Entry 6E7R (X-ray diffraction, 2.10 A resolution); this record covers chains A and B.

== Chain A ==
Name: Glutamate receptor ionotropic, NMDA 1
Organism: Xenopus laevis
Notes: fragment: Extracellular residues 23-407
Reference sequence: A0A1L8F5J9 (NMDZ1_XENLA), isoform A0A1L8F5J9-8; numbering as in UniProt (aligned over 23-407)
Amino-acid sequence (385 residues; row label = number of the first residue in the row):
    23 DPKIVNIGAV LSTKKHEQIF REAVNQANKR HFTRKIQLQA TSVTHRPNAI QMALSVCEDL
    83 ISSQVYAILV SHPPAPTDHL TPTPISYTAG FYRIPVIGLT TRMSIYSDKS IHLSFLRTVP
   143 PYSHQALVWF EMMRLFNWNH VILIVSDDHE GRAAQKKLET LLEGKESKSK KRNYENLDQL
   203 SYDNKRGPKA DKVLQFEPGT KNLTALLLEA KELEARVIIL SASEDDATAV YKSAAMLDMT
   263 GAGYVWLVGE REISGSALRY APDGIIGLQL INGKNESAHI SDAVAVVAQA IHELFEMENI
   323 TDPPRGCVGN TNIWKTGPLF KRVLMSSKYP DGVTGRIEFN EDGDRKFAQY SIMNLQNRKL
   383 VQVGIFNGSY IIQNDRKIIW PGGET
Disordered / not traced: 98-100, 187-208, 406-407
Differences from the reference sequence: engineered mutation Q61 (Asn in A0A1L8F5J9), Q371 (Asn in A0A1L8F5J9)
Disulfide bonds: C79-C329
Glycans and other covalent adducts: N-acetylglucosamine (NAG) linked to N297, N321, N389
Metal / ion sites: Na+: F137, D364
Residues lining bound ligands: HYS (N-{4-[(2S)-3-{[2-(3,4-dichlorophenyl)ethyl]amino}-2-hydroxypropoxy]phenyl}methanesulfonamide): Y109, T110, F113, R115, K131, S132, I133, L135

== Chain B ==
Name: Glutamate receptor ionotropic, NMDA 2B
Organism: Rattus norvegicus
Notes: fragment: Extracellular residues 32-394
Reference sequence: Q00960 (NMDE2_RAT); residues 32-394 here = UniProt positions 32-394
Amino-acid sequence (363 residues; each row starts with the number of its first residue):
    32 PPSIGIAVIL VGTSDEVAIK DAHEKDDFHH LSVVPRVELV AMNETDPKSI ITRICDLMSD
    92 RKIQGVVFAD DTDQEAIAQI LDFISAQTLT PILGIHGGSS MIMADKDESS MFFQFGPSIE
   152 QQASVMLNIM EEYDWYIFSI VTTYFPGYQD FVNKIRSTIE NSFVGWELEE VLLLDMSLDD
   212 GDSKIQNQLK KLQSPIILLY CTKEEATYIF EVANSVGLTG YGYTWIVPSL VAGDTDTVPS
   272 EFPTGLISVS YDEWDYGLPA RVRDGIAIIT TAASDMLSEH SFIPEPKSSC YNTHEKRIYQ
   332 SNMLNRYLIN VTFEGRDLSF SEDGYQMHPK LVIILLNKER KWERVGKWKD KSLQMKYYVW
   392 PRM
Differences from the reference sequence: engineered mutation D348 (Asn in Q00960)
UniProt features mapped onto this chain:
  - binding site (Zn(2+)): H127, E284
  - glycosylation (N-linked (GlcNAc...) asparagine): N74, N341
  - mutagenesis: H60 (H60A: Normal zinc binding), H127 (H127A: Reduced zinc binding), D283 (D283A: Slightly reduced zinc binding), E284 (E284A: Reduced zinc binding), H311 (H311A: Normal zinc binding), H359 (H359A: Normal zinc binding)
Disulfide bonds: C86-C321
Glycans and other covalent adducts: N-acetylglucosamine (NAG) linked to N74, N341
Residues lining bound ligands: HYS (N-{4-[(2S)-3-{[2-(3,4-dichlorophenyl)ethyl]amino}-2-hydroxypropoxy]phenyl}methanesulfonamide): P78, I82, Q110, I111, F114, T174, Y175, F176, P177, L205, D206, M207, S208, E236

== How chain A and chain B interact ==
Residue-residue contacts - 49 pairs, chain A then chain B:
  P69(A) with H325(B)
  N70(A) with C321(B), hydrogen bond (side chain-backbone); Y322(B), hydrogen bond (side chain-backbone); N323(B); T324(B), hydrogen bond; H325(B)
  A71(A) with F114(B); Q118(B)
  I72(A) with I82(B), hydrophobic; Q118(B); T119(B); C321(B), hydrophobic
  Q73(A) with Y322(B), hydrogen bond (side chain-backbone)
  L76(A) with I82(B), hydrophobic; T83(B); Y322(B), hydrophobic
  E80(A) with K79(B), salt bridge
  H101(A) with R328(B)
  F113(A) with P78(B); A107(B), hydrophobic
  Y114(A) with D77(B); P78(B)
  K131(A) with Y175(B); D206(B), salt bridge; S208(B)
  S132(A) with Y175(B), hydrogen bond (side chain-backbone); P177(B); Y179(B)
  L135(A) with S208(B)
  C329(A) with D77(B); K79(B)
  V330(A) with D77(B); K79(B); S80(B)
  G331(A) with E75(B); D77(B), hydrogen bond (backbone-side chain)
  N332(A) with D77(B)
  T333(A) with T76(B); D77(B); Q105(B)
  P340(A) with S208(B); L209(B); D210(B), hydrogen bond (backbone-backbone)
  L341(A) with D210(B)
  K343(A) with S208(B), hydrogen bond; L209(B)
  R344(A) with L209(B); D210(B), salt bridge; D213(B), salt bridge
Also at the interface, not in a pair above, chain A (26 interface residues in all): A75, C79, Y109, M347
Also at the interface, not in a pair above, chain B (29 interface residues in all): C86, I111

== Overview ==
The interface between chain A and chain B involves 26 residues on one side and 29 on the other; the contacts
include 8 hydrogen bonds and 4 salt bridges. Polar pairs include E80(A)-K79(B), K131(A)-D206(B) and
R344(A)-D210(B).
Chain A is Glutamate receptor ionotropic, NMDA 1 (Xenopus laevis) and chain B is Glutamate receptor
ionotropic, NMDA 2B (Rattus norvegicus); the structure, Heterodimer of the GluN1b-GluN2B NMDA receptor
amino-terminal domains bound to allosteric inhibitor 93-4, was determined by X-ray diffraction.
